PDB entry 1B23 | X-ray diffraction, 2.60 A resolution | chains R and P

== Chain R ==
Molecule: Cysteinyl TRNA
Organism: Escherichia coli
Sequence (74 nucleotides; each row starts with the number of its first residue; note: 2 numbers in that range are skipped by the numbering (no residue carries them; nothing is unmodelled there)):
     1 GGCGCGUUAA CAAAGC
    18 GGUUAUGUAG CGGAUUGCAA AUCCGUCUA
    48 GUCCGGUUCG ACUCCGGAAC GCGCCUCCA
Modified residues: 4SU (4-thiouridine-5'-monophosphate) at position 8, H2U (5,6-dihydrouridine-5'-monophosphate) at position 20, H2U (5,6-dihydrouridine-5'-monophosphate) at position 21, PSU (pseudouridine-5'-monophosphate) at position 32, MIA (2-methylthio-N6-isopentenyl-adenosine-5'-monophosphate) at position 37, PSU (pseudouridine-5'-monophosphate) at position 39, 5MU (5-methyluridine 5'-monophosphate) at position 54, PSU (pseudouridine-5'-monophosphate) at position 55
Covalently attached groups: cysteine (CYS) linked to A76
Metal / ion sites: Mg2+ near A76 (its only coordinating residue here)

== Chain P ==
Protein: Elongation factor tu
Organism: Thermus aquaticus
Reference sequence: Q01698 (EFTU_THEAQ); residues 1-405 here = UniProt positions 1-405
Sequence (405 residues; each row starts with the number of its first residue):
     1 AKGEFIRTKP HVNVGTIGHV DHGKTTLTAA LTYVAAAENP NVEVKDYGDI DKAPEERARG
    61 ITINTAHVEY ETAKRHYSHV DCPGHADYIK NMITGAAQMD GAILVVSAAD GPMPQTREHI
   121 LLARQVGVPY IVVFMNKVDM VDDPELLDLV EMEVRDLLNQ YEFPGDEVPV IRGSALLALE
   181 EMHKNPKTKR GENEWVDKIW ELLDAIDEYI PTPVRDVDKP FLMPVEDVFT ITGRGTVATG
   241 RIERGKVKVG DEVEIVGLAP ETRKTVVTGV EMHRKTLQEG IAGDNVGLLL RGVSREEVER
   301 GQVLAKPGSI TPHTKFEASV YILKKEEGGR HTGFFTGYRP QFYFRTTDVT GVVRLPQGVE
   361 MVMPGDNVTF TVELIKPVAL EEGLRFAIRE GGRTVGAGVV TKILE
Metal / ion sites: Mg2+: Thr25, Thr62 (together with GMP-PNP)
Residues lining bound ligands:
  - cysteine (CYS): His67, Thr239, Glu271, Met272, His273, Arg274, Asn285, Val286
  - GMP-PNP (GNP; phosphoaminophosphonic acid-guanylate ester): His19, Val20, Asp21, His22, Gly23, Lys24, Thr25, Thr26, Tyr47, Ile61, Thr62, Cys82, Pro83, Gly84, His85, Asn136, Lys137, Asp139, Met140, Ser174, Ala175, Leu176
UniProt features mapped onto this chain:
  - binding site (Mg(2+)): Thr26

== Chain R / chain P interface ==
Residue-residue contacts (44; chain R residue first):
  G1(R) - Glu55(P)  base contact
  G1(R) - Asn64(P)  hydrogen bond to the sugar
  G1(R) - Lys90(P)  phosphate contact
  G1(R) - Asn91(P)  hydrogen bond to the phosphate
  G1(R) - Arg300(P)  salt bridge to the phosphate
  G2(R) - Ile63(P)  sugar contact
  G2(R) - Tyr88(P)  phosphate contact
  G2(R) - Lys90(P)  phosphate contact
  G2(R) - Asn91(P)  phosphate contact
  C3(R) - Tyr88(P)  hydrogen bond to the phosphate
  C50(R) - Arg339(P)  sugar contact
  C51(R) - Gly337(P)  phosphate contact
  C51(R) - Tyr338(P)  sugar contact
  C51(R) - Arg339(P)  hydrogen bond to the sugar
  G52(R) - Arg330(P)  hydrogen bond to the phosphate
  G52(R) - Tyr338(P)  phosphate contact
  G52(R) - Glu390(P)  hydrogen bond to the sugar
  G53(R) - Arg330(P)  salt bridge to the phosphate
  G53(R) - His331(P)  hydrogen bond to the phosphate
  G53(R) - Thr332(P)  hydrogen bond to the phosphate
  5MU_54(R) - His331(P)  salt bridge to the phosphate
  G63(R) - Glu390(P)  hydrogen bond to the base
  G63(R) - Gly391(P)  hydrogen bond to the sugar
  G64(R) - Glu390(P)  sugar contact
  G64(R) - Gly391(P)  hydrogen bond to the sugar
  A65(R) - Gln341(P)  hydrogen bond to the phosphate
  A65(R) - Thr350(P)  hydrogen bond to the sugar
  A66(R) - Gln341(P)  phosphate contact
  A66(R) - Thr350(P)  sugar contact
  A66(R) - Ile375(P)  sugar contact
  C67(R) - Lys376(P)  salt bridge to the phosphate
  C74(R) - Lys52(P)  salt bridge to the phosphate
  C74(R) - Phe229(P)  sugar contact
  C75(R) - Thr230(P)  base contact
  C75(R) - Ile231(P)  base contact
  C75(R) - Thr232(P)  hydrogen bond to the base
  A76(R) - Lys2(P)  base contact
  A76(R) - Ile231(P)  base contact
  A76(R) - Arg234(P)  base contact
  A76(R) - Val270(P)  base contact
  A76(R) - Glu271(P)  hydrogen bond to the sugar
  A76(R) - His273(P)  sugar contact
  A76(R) - Arg274(P)  hydrogen bond to the sugar
  A76(R) - Gly287(P)  base contact
Also at the interface, not in a pair above, chain R (18 interface residues in all): C72, U73
Also at the interface, not in a pair above, chain P (40 interface residues in all): Pro54, Asp227, Val237, Thr239, Gly269, Lys275, Leu289, Gly333, Gly392

== In short ==
18 residues of chain R and 40 residues of chain P are in contact; the contacts include 16 hydrogen bonds and 5
salt bridges. Among the polar pairs are G63(R)-Glu390(P), C75(R)-Thr232(P) and G1(R)-Asn64(P). Bound to chain
P: cysteine and GMP-PNP.
Here chain R is Cysteinyl TRNA (Escherichia coli) and chain P is Elongation factor tu (Thermus aquaticus).
Entry 1B23 (E. coli cysteinyl-tRNA and T. aquaticus elongation factor EF-TU:GTP ternary complex) was
determined by X-ray diffraction.
